5TK8 - chain A; structure by X-ray diffraction, 1.64 A resolution.

== Chain A ==
Name: OxsA protein
Organism: Bacillus megaterium
UniProtKB: O24769 (O24769_BACME); numbering as in UniProt (aligned over 1-194)
Sequence (194 residues; row label = number of the first residue in the row):
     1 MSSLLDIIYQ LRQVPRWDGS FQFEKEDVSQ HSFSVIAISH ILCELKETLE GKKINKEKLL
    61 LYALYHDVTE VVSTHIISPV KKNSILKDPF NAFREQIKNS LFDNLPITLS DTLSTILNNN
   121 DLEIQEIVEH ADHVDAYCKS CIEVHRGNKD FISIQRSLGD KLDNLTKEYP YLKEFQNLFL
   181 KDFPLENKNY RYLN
Disordered / not traced: 1, 193-194
Ion coordination: Mg2+: His31, His66, Asp67, Asp132
Small-molecule neighbours: oxetanocin A monophosphate (7D5; [(2S,3R,4R)-4-(6-amino-9H-purin-9-yl)-3-(hydroxymethyl)oxetan-2-yl]methyl dihydrogen phosphate): Arg16, Trp17, Ser20, His31, His75, Ile77, Ser78, Pro79, Lys81, Asp132, Ile154, Leu158
UniProt features mapped onto this chain:
  - binding site (4'-phosphooxetanocin A): Arg16, Trp17, His75, Ser78, Lys81
  - binding site (oxetanocin A): Trp17, His75, Ser78
  - binding site (Mg(2+)): His31, His66, Asp67, Asp132
From the paper describing this entry:
  - conformationally variable residues (order/disorder transition, side-chain flip): His66, Ile76 to Ile97, Asp132
  - binding site for oxetanocin A monophosphate: Arg16, His75, Ser78, Lys81
  - specificity-determining residues: Trp17 (citing earlier work)
  - catalytic residues: Glu70 (citing earlier work)
  - specificity-determining residues: His75
  - contacts within the chain: Glu70-His75 (hydrogen bond)

== Overview ==
Ligands of chain A: oxetanocin A monophosphate. His31, His66, Asp67 and Asp132 coordinate Mg2+. Curated
annotation (UniProt) lists 5 residues binding 4'-phosphooxetanocin A, 3 oxetanocin A-binding residues and 4
Mg2+-binding residues. The paper reports the catalytic residue Glu70; a binding site for oxetanocin A
monophosphate at Arg16, His75 and Ser78 among others.
Chain A is OxsA protein (Bacillus megaterium); the structure, Structure of the HD-domain phosphohydrolase OxsA
with Oxetanocin-A monophosphate bound, was determined by X-ray diffraction, deposited together with 5TK6,
5TK7, 5TK9 and 5TKA.
